Entry 7UO4 (electron microscopy, 3.38 A resolution); this record covers chains D and T of the 6 polymer chains in the assembly.

Chain D:
Name: Non-structural protein 8
From: Severe acute respiratory syndrome coronavirus 2
Reference sequence: P0DTD1 (R1AB_SARS2); residues 1-198 here correspond to UniProt positions 3943-4140 (UniProt number = residue number + 3942)
Sequence (198 residues; each row starts with the number of its first residue):
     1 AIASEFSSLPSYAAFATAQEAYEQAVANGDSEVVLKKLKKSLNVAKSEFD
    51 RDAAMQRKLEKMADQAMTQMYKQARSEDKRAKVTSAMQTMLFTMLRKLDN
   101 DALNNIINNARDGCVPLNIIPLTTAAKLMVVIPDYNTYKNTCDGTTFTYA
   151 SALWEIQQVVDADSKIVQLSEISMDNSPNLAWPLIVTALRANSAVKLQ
Unresolved in the structure: 1-5, 193-198
Swiss-Prot annotation at these positions:
  - site: Gln-198 (Cleavage)

Chain T:
Molecule: Template RNA
Sequence (55 nucleotides; numbered 82 to 136; the number before each row is that of its first residue):
    82 CUAUCCCCAUGUGAGCGGCUCAGCUUCUUAGGAGAAUGACGUAGCAUGCU
   132 ACGCG
Unresolved in the structure: 82-99, 136

Chain D / chain T interface:
Pairs across the interface (5; chain D residue first):
  Asn-43(D) / A120(T)  hydrogen bond to the sugar
  Asn-43(D) / C121(T)  phosphate contact
  Lys-58(D) / A111(T)  salt bridge to the phosphate
  Lys-61(D) / U110(T)  phosphate contact
  Met-62(D) / A111(T)  phosphate contact
Other interface residues (no listed pair), chain D (7 interface residues in all): Lys-40, Val-44, Ser-47

Summary:
The interface between chain D and chain T involves 7 residues on one side and 4 on the other, with 1 hydrogen
bond and 1 salt bridge. Among the polar pairs are Asn-43(D)/A120(T) and Lys-58(D)/A111(T).
Chain D is Non-structural protein 8 (Severe acute respiratory syndrome coronavirus 2) and chain T is Template
RNA; the structure, SARS-CoV-2 replication-transcription complex bound to Remdesivir triphosphate, in a
pre-catalytic state, was determined by electron microscopy, deposited together with 7UO7, 7UO9 and 7UOE.
